7UVB - chains A and C of the 4 polymer chains in the assembly; structure by X-ray diffraction, 2.05 A resolution.

# Chain A (and C)
Protein: Hemoglobin subunit alpha
From: Homo sapiens
Notes: chain C of this document is another copy of the same molecule, construct and numbering; everything in this record applies to it too
Reference sequence: P69905 (HBA_HUMAN); residues 1-141 here correspond to UniProt positions 2-142 (UniProt number = residue number + 1)
Amino-acid sequence (141 residues; row label = number of the first residue in the row):
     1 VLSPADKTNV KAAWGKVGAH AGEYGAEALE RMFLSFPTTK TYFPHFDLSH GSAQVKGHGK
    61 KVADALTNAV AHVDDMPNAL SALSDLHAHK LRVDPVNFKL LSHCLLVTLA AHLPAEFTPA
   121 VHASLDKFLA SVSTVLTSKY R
Metal / ion sites: heme Fe: H87 (together with formyl group)
Small-molecule neighbours:
  - formyl group / heme: Y42, F43, H45, F46, H58, K61, V62, A65, L66, L83, L86, H87, L91, V93, N97, F98, L101, L105, V132, L136
  - OHF (2-hydroxy-6-({(3S)-4-[2-(2-hydroxyethyl)pyridine-3-carbonyl]morpholin-3-yl}methoxy)benzaldehyde), molecule 1: V1, L2, D126, K127, A130, S131, T134
  - OHF, molecule 2: V1, S131, T134, V135, S138
Swiss-Prot annotation at these positions:
  - binding site (O2): H58
  - binding site (heme b): H87
  - site: T8, N9 (Microbial infection: Cleavage), K11 (Not glycated), A13, W14 (Microbial infection: Cleavage), Y24, G25 (Microbial infection: Cleavage), L29, E30 (Microbial infection: Cleavage), H45, F46 (Microbial infection: Cleavage), D47, L48 (Microbial infection: Cleavage), S52, A53 (Microbial infection: Cleavage), V55, K56 (Microbial infection: Cleavage), K56 (Not glycated), G59, K60 (Microbial infection: Cleavage), K60 (Not glycated), K90 (Not glycated), L91, R92 (Microbial infection: Cleavage), K99 (Not glycated), L106, V107 (Microbial infection: Cleavage), T108, L109 (Microbial infection: Cleavage), V121, H122 (Microbial infection: Cleavage), S133, T134 (Microbial infection: Cleavage)
  - modified residue: S3 (Phosphoserine), K7 (N6-succinyllysine), T8 (Phosphothreonine), K11 (N6-succinyllysine), K16 (N6-acetyllysine), Y24 (Phosphotyrosine), S35 (Phosphoserine), K40 (N6-succinyllysine), S49 (Phosphoserine), S102 (Phosphoserine), T108 (Phosphothreonine), S124 (Phosphoserine), S131 (Phosphoserine), T134 (Phosphothreonine), T137 (Phosphothreonine), S138 (Phosphoserine)
  - glycosylation (N-linked (Glc) (glycation) lysine): K7, K16, K40, K61

# Chain A / chain C interface
Pairs across the interface (14):
  V1(A) with S138(C), hydrogen bond (backbone-side chain); Y140(C), hydrophobic
  S3(A) with Y140(C); R141(C)
  P77(A) with V1(C), hydrophobic
  K127(A) with S138(C), hydrogen bond; K139(C), hydrogen bond (side chain-backbone)
  S138(A) with V1(C), hydrogen bond (side chain-backbone); K127(C)
  K139(A) with K127(C), hydrogen bond (backbone-side chain)
  Y140(A) with V1(C), hydrophobic; S3(C); P4(C)
  R141(A) with P4(C)
Interface residues without a listed pair, chain A (13 interface residues in all): L2, P4, D6, T134, V135
Interface residues without a listed pair, chain C (13 interface residues in all): L2, D6, P77, T134, V135

# Summary
The chain A/chain C interface involves 13 residues from each chain, with 5 hydrogen bonds. Among the polar
pairs are V1(A)-S138(C), K127(A)-S138(C) and K127(A)-K139(C). Chain A binds formyl group / heme and compound
OHF.
Both chains are Hemoglobin subunit alpha (Homo sapiens). Entry 7UVB (Crystal structure of carbonmonoxy
hemoglobin S (LIGANDED sickle cell hemoglobin) complexed with gbt021601) was determined by X-ray diffraction.
